PDB entry 6J6K | electron microscopy, 3.30 A resolution | chains A and C of the 4 polymer chains in the assembly

== Chain A (and C) ==
Name: Streptavidin
Source organism: Streptomyces avidinii
Notes: chain C of this document is another copy of the same molecule, construct and numbering; everything in this record applies to it too
UniProt: P22629 (SAV_STRAV); residues 16-134 here correspond to UniProt positions 40-158 (UniProt number = residue number + 24)
Amino-acid sequence (119 residues; numbered 16 to 134; the number before each row is that of its first residue):
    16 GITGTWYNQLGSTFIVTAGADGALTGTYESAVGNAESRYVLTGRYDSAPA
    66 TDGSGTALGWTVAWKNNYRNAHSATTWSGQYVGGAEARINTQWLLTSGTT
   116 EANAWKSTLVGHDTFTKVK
UniProt features mapped onto this chain:
  - motif: Arg59 to Asp61 (Cell attachment site)
  - binding site (biotin): Tyr43, Tyr54, Trp92, Trp108, Trp120

== Interface between chain A and chain C ==
Residue-residue contacts (69; chain A residue first):
  Val55(A) with Arg59(C), hydrogen bond (backbone-side chain)
  Thr57(A) with Thr57(C), hydrogen bond; Gly58(C); Arg59(C)
  Gly58(A) with Thr57(C)
  Arg59(A) with Val55(C), hydrogen bond (side chain-backbone); Thr57(C); Thr76(C); Ala78(C)
  Tyr60(A) with Ala78(C)
  Asp61(A) with Ala78(C); His87(C), salt bridge
  Ala63(A) with Asn85(C); His87(C)
  Pro64(A) with His87(C)
  Ala65(A) with His87(C)
  Ser69(A) with Gly113(C); Thr114(C)
  Gly70(A) with Gly113(C); Thr114(C), hydrogen bond (backbone-backbone)
  Ala72(A) with His87(C); Ser88(C); Ala89(C); Thr111(C)
  Leu73(A) with Ala89(C)
  Gly74(A) with Thr76(C)
  Trp75(A) with Thr76(C)
  Thr76(A) with Arg59(C); Gly74(C); Trp75(C); Thr76(C), hydrogen bond
  Ala78(A) with Arg59(C); Tyr60(C); Asp61(C)
  Asn85(A) with Ala63(C)
  His87(A) with Asp61(C), salt bridge; Ala63(C); Pro64(C); Ala65(C); Ala72(C)
  Ser88(A) with Ala72(C)
  Ala89(A) with Ala72(C); Leu73(C)
  Thr91(A) with Thr91(C); Trp92(C); Ser93(C)
  Trp92(A) with Thr91(C)
  Ser93(A) with Thr91(C); Leu109(C); Thr111(C), hydrogen bond
  Gly94(A) with Thr111(C)
  Gln95(A) with Ser112(C); Gly113(C); Thr114(C), hydrogen bond (side chain-backbone)
  Gln107(A) with Leu109(C); Thr123(C)
  Leu109(A) with Ser93(C); Gln107(C)
  Thr111(A) with Ala72(C); Ser93(C), hydrogen bond; Gly94(C)
  Ser112(A) with Gln95(C)
  Gly113(A) with Ser69(C); Gly70(C); Gln95(C)
  Thr114(A) with Ser69(C); Gly70(C), hydrogen bond (backbone-backbone); Gln95(C), hydrogen bond (backbone-side chain)
  Thr123(A) with Gln107(C)
Also at the interface, not in a pair above, chain A (39 interface residues in all): Leu56, Ser62, Gly68, Lys80, Trp108, Thr115
Also at the interface, not in a pair above, chain C (39 interface residues in all): Leu56, Ser62, Gly68, Lys80, Trp108, Thr115

== Summary ==
The chain A/chain C interface involves 39 residues from each chain, with 10 hydrogen bonds and 2 salt bridges.
Polar contacts include Asp61(A)-His87(C), Val55(A)-Arg59(C) and Thr57(A)-Thr57(C). Curated annotation
(UniProt) lists 5 biotin-binding residues on chain A.
Chain A and chain C are both Streptavidin (Streptomyces avidinii); the structure, Apo-state streptavidin, was
determined by electron microscopy (same publication as 6J6J).
